Entry 1LUW (X-ray diffraction, 2.30 A resolution); this record covers chains A and B.

# Chain A (and B)
Protein: Superoxide dismutase [Mn]
Organism: Homo sapiens
Notes: EC 1.15.1.1; chain B of this document is another copy of the same molecule, construct and numbering; everything in this record applies to it too
UniProtKB: P04179 (SODM_HUMAN); residues 1-198 here correspond to UniProt positions 25-222 (UniProt number = residue number + 24)
Amino-acid sequence (198 residues; row label = number of the first residue in the row):
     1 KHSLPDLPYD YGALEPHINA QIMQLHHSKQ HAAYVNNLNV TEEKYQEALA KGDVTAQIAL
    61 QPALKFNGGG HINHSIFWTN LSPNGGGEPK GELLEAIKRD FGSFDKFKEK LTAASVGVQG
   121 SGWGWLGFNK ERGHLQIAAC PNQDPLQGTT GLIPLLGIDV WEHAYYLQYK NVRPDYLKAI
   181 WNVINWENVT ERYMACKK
Sequence notes: engineered mutation Gln30 (His54 in P04179)
UniProt features mapped onto this chain:
  - binding site (Mn(2+)): His26, His74, Asp159, His163
  - modified residue: Tyr34 (3'-nitrotyrosine), Lys44 (N6-acetyllysine), Lys51 (N6-acetyllysine), Lys90 (N6-acetyllysine), Lys98 (N6-acetyllysine), Lys106 (N6-acetyllysine), Lys178 (N6-acetyllysine)
Metal / ion sites: Mn2+: His26, His74, Asp159, His163

# Chain A / chain B interface
Residue-residue contacts (40):
  His2(A) with Gly52(B); Val54(B)
  Glu42(A) with Leu49(B); Val54(B); Gln57(B), hydrogen bond
  Tyr45(A) with Leu64(B)
  Gln46(A) with Gln46(B), hydrogen bond; Leu49(B)
  Leu49(A) with Glu42(B); Gln46(B)
  Ala50(A) with Lys1(B), hydrogen bond (backbone-side chain)
  Gly52(A) with His2(B)
  Val54(A) with His2(B); Glu42(B); Gly68(B); Ile72(B), hydrophobic
  Thr55(A) with Ile72(B); Gln147(B); Gly148(B)
  Gln57(A) with Glu42(B), hydrogen bond; Leu64(B)
  Ile58(A) with Leu64(B), hydrophobic; Lys65(B); Pro145(B), hydrophobic
  Ala59(A) with Gly148(B)
  Gln61(A) with Gln61(B), hydrogen bond (side chain-backbone); Leu64(B); Lys65(B)
  Leu64(A) with Gln57(B); Ile58(B), hydrophobic; Gln61(B)
  Lys65(A) with Ile58(B); Gln61(B)
  Gly68(A) with Val54(B)
  Gly69(A) with Ile58(B)
  Ile72(A) with Val54(B), hydrophobic; Thr55(B)
  Pro145(A) with Ile58(B), hydrophobic
  Gly148(A) with Thr55(B); Ala59(B)
Interface residues without a listed pair, chain A (23 interface residues in all): Leu38, Gln147, Thr149
Interface residues without a listed pair, chain B (23 interface residues in all): Leu38, Tyr45, Gly69, Thr149

# In short
Chain A and chain B each contribute 23 residues to their interface; the contacts include 5 hydrogen bonds.
Polar pairs include Glu42(A)-Gln57(B), Gln46(A)-Gln46(B) and Ala50(A)-Lys1(B). His26(A), His74(A), Asp159(A)
and His163(A) coordinate Mn2+. Curated annotation (UniProt) lists 4 Mn2+-binding residues on chain A.
Both chains are Superoxide dismutase [Mn] (Homo sapiens). Entry 1LUW (Catalytic and structural effects of
amino-acid substitution at his 30 in human manganese superoxide dismutase: insertion ...) was determined by
X-ray diffraction (same publication as 1LUV).
